Entry 5WXR (X-ray diffraction, 1.75 A resolution); this record covers chains U and P.

[Chain U]
Protein: Urokinase-type plasminogen activator chain B
Organism: Homo sapiens
Notes: EC 3.4.21.73
UniProtKB: P00749 (UROK_HUMAN); the construct lacks a stretch of the UniProt sequence and is renumbered around it, so the offset changes along the chain: 16-37 = UniProt 179-200; 38-60 = UniProt 205-227; 63-97 = UniProt 234-268; 98-110 = UniProt 271-283; 5 more segments
Amino-acid sequence (253 residues; each row starts with the number of its first residue; note: 1 number in that range is skipped by the numbering (no residue carries it; nothing is unmodelled there); a row labelled like 37A-37D holds insertion residues (37A, then the next letters in order)):
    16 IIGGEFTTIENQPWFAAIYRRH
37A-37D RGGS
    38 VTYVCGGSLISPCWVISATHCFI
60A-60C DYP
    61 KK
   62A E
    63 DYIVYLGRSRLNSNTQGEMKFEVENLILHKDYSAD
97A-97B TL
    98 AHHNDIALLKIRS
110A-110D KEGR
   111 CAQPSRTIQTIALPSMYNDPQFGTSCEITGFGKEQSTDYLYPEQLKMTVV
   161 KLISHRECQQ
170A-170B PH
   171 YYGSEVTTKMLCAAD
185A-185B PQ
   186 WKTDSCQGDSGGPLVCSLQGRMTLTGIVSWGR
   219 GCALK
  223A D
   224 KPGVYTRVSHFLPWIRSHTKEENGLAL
Disordered / not traced: 243-250
Differences from the reference sequence: engineered mutation Ala122 (Cys299 in P00749), Gln145 (Asn322 in P00749)
Disulfides: Cys42-Cys58, Cys50-Cys111, Cys136-Cys201, Cys168-Cys182, Cys191-Cys220
Curated features (UniProtKB/Swiss-Prot):
  - active site (Charge relay system): His57, Asp102, Ser195
  - modified residue: Ser146 (Phosphoserine)

[Chain P]
Protein: upain-2-4-W3A peptide
Amino-acid sequence (14 residues; numbered 1 to 12 plus 2 insertion-coded residues; the number before each row is that of its first residue):
    1B G
    1A A
     1 CSARGLENHAAC
Disulfides: Cys1-Cys12

[Interface between chain U and chain P]
Contacting residue pairs (34):
  Arg35(U) - Asn8(P)  hydrogen bond
  Val41(U) - Glu7(P)
  Val41(U) - Asn8(P)
  His57(U) - Gly5(P)  hydrogen bond (side chain-backbone)
  His57(U) - Glu7(P)  salt bridge
  His57(U) - His9(P)
  Cys58(U) - Asn8(P)  hydrogen bond (backbone-side chain)
  Ile60(U) - His9(P)
  Asp60A(U) - Asn8(P)
  Asp60A(U) - His9(P)  salt bridge
  Asp60A(U) - Ala10(P)  hydrogen bond (side chain-backbone)
  Tyr60B(U) - Asn8(P)
  Tyr60B(U) - Ala10(P)
  Tyr64(U) - Asn8(P)  hydrogen bond
  His99(U) - Gly5(P)
  Asp189(U) - Arg4(P)  salt bridge
  Ser190(U) - Arg4(P)  hydrogen bond
  Cys191(U) - Arg4(P)
  Gln192(U) - Cys1(P)  hydrogen bond (side chain-backbone)
  Gln192(U) - Ser2(P)
  Gln192(U) - Ala3(P)
  Gln192(U) - Arg4(P)
  Gln192(U) - Glu7(P)
  Gly193(U) - Glu7(P)  hydrogen bond (backbone-side chain)
  Ser195(U) - Arg4(P)
  Ser195(U) - Gly5(P)
  Ser195(U) - Glu7(P)  hydrogen bond
  Ser214(U) - Arg4(P)
  Ser214(U) - Gly5(P)
  Trp215(U) - Arg4(P)
  Gly216(U) - Arg4(P)
  Gly219(U) - Arg4(P)  hydrogen bond (backbone-side chain)
  Cys220(U) - Arg4(P)
  Gly226(U) - Arg4(P)
Also at the interface, not in a pair above, chain U (29 interface residues in all): Cys42, Phe59, Lys143, Ser146, Tyr151, Asp194, Val213, Pro225
Also at the interface, not in a pair above, chain P (10 interface residues in all): Leu6

[Summary]
29 residues of chain U face 10 of chain P across their interface; the contacts include 10 hydrogen bonds and 3
salt bridges. Among the polar pairs are His57(U)-Glu7(P), Asp60A(U)-His9(P) and Asp189(U)-Arg4(P). UniProt
lists 3 active-site residues on chain U.
Here chain U is Urokinase-type plasminogen activator chain B (Homo sapiens) and chain P is upain-2-4-W3A
peptide. Entry 5WXR (Crystal structure of uPA in complex with upain-2-4-W3A) was determined by X-ray
diffraction.
